3QA2 - chains A and B; structure by X-ray diffraction, 2.52 A resolution.

# Chain A (and B)
Name: Ketohexokinase
Source organism: Homo sapiens
Notes: EC 2.7.1.3; chain B of this document is another copy of the same molecule, construct and numbering; everything in this record applies to it too
Reference sequence: P50053-2 (KHK_HUMAN); numbering as in UniProt (aligned over 5-298)
Sequence (313 residues; numbered -14 to 298; the number before each row is that of its first residue; numbers below 1 keep their minus sign (Met-14 is residue -14)):
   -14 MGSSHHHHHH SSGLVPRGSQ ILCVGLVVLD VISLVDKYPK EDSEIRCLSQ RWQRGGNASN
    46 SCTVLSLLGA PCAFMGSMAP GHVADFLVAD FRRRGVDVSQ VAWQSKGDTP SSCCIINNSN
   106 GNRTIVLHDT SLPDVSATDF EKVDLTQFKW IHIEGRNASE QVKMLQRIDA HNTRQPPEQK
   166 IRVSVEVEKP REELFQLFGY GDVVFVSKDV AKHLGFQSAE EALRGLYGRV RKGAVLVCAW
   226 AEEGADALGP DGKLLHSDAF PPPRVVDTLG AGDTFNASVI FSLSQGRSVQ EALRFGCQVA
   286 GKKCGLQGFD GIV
Unresolved in the structure: -14 to 1 (chain B: -14 to -3)
Sequence notes: expression tag (-14 to 4)
Residues lining bound ligands: XNA (N~8~-(cyclopropylmethyl)-N~4~-(2-methylphenyl)-2-(piperazin-1-yl)pyrimido[5,4-d]pyrimidine-4,8-diamine): Ala224, Ala226, Glu227, Gly229, Ala244, Phe245, Pro246, Pro247, Val250, Thr253, Ala256, Gly257, Phe260, Cys282, Ala285, Gly286, Cys289
What the authors report for this chain:
  - binding site for XNA: Asp27, Phe245, Phe260

# Interface between chain A and chain B
Pairs across the interface - 65 pairs, chain A then chain B:
  Leu14(A) with Trp37(B), hydrophobic
  Ser18(A) with Val111(B)
  Val20(A) with Val111(B), hydrophobic
  Tyr23(A) with Tyr23(B), hydrophobic; Pro24(B), hydrogen bond (side chain-backbone); Glu26(B)
  Pro24(A) with Tyr23(B), hydrogen bond (backbone-side chain)
  Lys25(A) with Thr109(B)
  Glu26(A) with Tyr23(B); Asn102(B), hydrogen bond; Asn105(B), hydrogen bond; Asn107(B); Thr109(B)
  Asp27(A) with Asn107(B); Arg108(B); Thr109(B), hydrogen bond (backbone-side chain)
  Ser28(A) with Thr109(B); Ile110(B), hydrogen bond (backbone-backbone)
  Glu29(A) with Ile110(B); Leu112(B)
  Ile30(A) with Ile110(B), hydrogen bond (backbone-backbone); Val111(B); Leu112(B), hydrogen bond (backbone-backbone)
  Arg31(A) with Leu112(B); His113(B), hydrogen bond (side chain-backbone)
  Cys32(A) with Val111(B), hydrophobic; Leu112(B), hydrogen bond (backbone-backbone); Asp114(B)
  Leu33(A) with Asp114(B)
  Ser34(A) with Asp114(B)
  Gln35(A) with Asp93(B); Thr94(B); Pro95(B); Ser96(B); Asp114(B), hydrogen bond
  Trp37(A) with Trp37(B), hydrophobic; His67(B); Val68(B), hydrophobic
  Phe71(A) with His67(B)
  Ser96(A) with Gln35(B), hydrogen bond
  Cys98(A) with Val16(B), hydrophobic; Cys98(B), hydrophobic
  Ile100(A) with Val111(B), hydrophobic
  Asn102(A) with Glu26(B), hydrogen bond
  Asn105(A) with Glu26(B)
  Asn107(A) with Glu26(B), hydrogen bond; Asp27(B)
  Arg108(A) with Asp27(B), salt bridge; Ser28(B)
  Thr109(A) with Lys25(B); Glu26(B); Asp27(B), hydrogen bond (side chain-backbone); Ser28(B)
  Ile110(A) with Ser28(B), hydrogen bond (backbone-backbone); Glu29(B); Ile30(B), hydrogen bond (backbone-backbone)
  Val111(A) with Ser18(B); Ile30(B); Cys32(B), hydrophobic
  Leu112(A) with Ile30(B), hydrogen bond (backbone-backbone); Arg31(B); Cys32(B), hydrogen bond (backbone-backbone)
  His113(A) with Cys32(B); Gln35(B)
  Asp114(A) with Arg31(B)
Other interface residues (no listed pair), chain A (34 interface residues in all): Val16, His67, Ser97
Other interface residues (no listed pair), chain B (35 interface residues in all): Val20, Ile100, Lys174, Arg176

# In short
34 residues of chain A and 35 residues of chain B are in contact; the contacts include 19 hydrogen bonds and 1
salt bridge. Polar contacts include Arg108(A)-Asp27(B), Tyr23(A)-Pro24(B) and Glu26(A)-Asn102(B). Chain A
binds compound XNA. From the paper: a binding site for XNA at Asp27(A), Phe245(A) and Phe260(A).
Chain A and chain B are both Ketohexokinase (Homo sapiens); the structure, X-ray Structure of ketohexokinase
in complex with a pyrimidopyrimidine analog 2, was determined by X-ray diffraction, deposited together with
3Q92 and 3QAI.
